PDB entry 6ICX | X-ray diffraction, 2.40 A resolution | chains A and B

[Chain A]
Name: Hemagglutinin HA1 chain
Source organism: Influenza A virus
UniProtKB: R4NN21 (R4NN21_9INFA); residues 1-321 here correspond to UniProt positions 19-339 (UniProt number = residue number + 18)
Amino-acid sequence (321 residues; each row starts with the number of its first residue):
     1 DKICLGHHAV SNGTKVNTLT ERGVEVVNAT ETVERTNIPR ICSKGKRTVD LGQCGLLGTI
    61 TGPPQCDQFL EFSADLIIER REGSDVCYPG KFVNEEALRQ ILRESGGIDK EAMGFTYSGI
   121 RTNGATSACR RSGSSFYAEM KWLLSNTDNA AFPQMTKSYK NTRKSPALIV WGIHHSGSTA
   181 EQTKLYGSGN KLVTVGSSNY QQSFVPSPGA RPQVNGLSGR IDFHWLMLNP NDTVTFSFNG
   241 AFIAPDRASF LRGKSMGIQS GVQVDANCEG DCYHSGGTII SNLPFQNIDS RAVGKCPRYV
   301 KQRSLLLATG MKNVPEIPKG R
Not modelled in the structure: 1-2, 317-321
Cystine bridges: Cys-42/Cys-268, Cys-54/Cys-66, Cys-87/Cys-129, Cys-272/Cys-296
Glycans and other covalent adducts: N-acetylglucosamine (NAG) linked to Asn-28, Asn-231
Sequence notes: engineered mutation Gly-177 (Val195 in R4NN21)

[Chain B]
Name: Hemagglutinin HA2 chain
Source organism: Influenza A virus
UniProtKB: R4NN21 (R4NN21_9INFA); residues 322-498 here correspond to UniProt positions 340-516 (UniProt number = residue number + 18)
Amino-acid sequence (177 residues; row label = number of the first residue in the row):
   322 GLFGAIAGFI ENGWEGLIDG WYGFRHQNAQ GEGTAADYKS TQSAIDQITG KLNRLIEKTN
   382 QQFELIDNEF NEVEKQIGNV INWTRDSITE VWSYNAELLV AMENQHTIDL ADSEMDKLYE
   442 RVKRQLRENA EEDGTGCFEI FHKCDDDCMA SIRNNTYDHS KYREEAMQNR IQIDPVK
Not modelled in the structure: 322-327, 491-498
Cystine bridges: Cys-465/Cys-469
Glycans and other covalent adducts: N-acetylglucosamine (NAG) linked to Asn-403

[Interface between chain A and chain B]
Residue-residue contacts (118):
  Ile-3(A) / Phe-345(B)  hydrophobic
  Ile-3(A) / Cys-458(B)
  Ile-3(A) / Phe-459(B)  hydrogen bond (backbone-backbone)
  Cys-4(A) / Trp-335(B)
  Cys-4(A) / Phe-345(B)
  Cys-4(A) / Arg-346(B)  hydrogen bond (backbone-backbone)
  Cys-4(A) / Cys-458(B)  disulfide
  Leu-5(A) / Ile-331(B)
  Leu-5(A) / Trp-335(B)
  Leu-5(A) / Gly-344(B)
  Leu-5(A) / Leu-439(B)
  Leu-5(A) / Tyr-440(B)  hydrophobic
  Leu-5(A) / Val-443(B)  hydrophobic
  Leu-5(A) / Gly-457(B)
  Gly-6(A) / Trp-335(B)
  Gly-6(A) / Tyr-343(B)
  Gly-6(A) / Gly-344(B)  hydrogen bond (backbone-backbone)
  Gly-6(A) / Met-436(B)
  His-7(A) / Gly-334(B)
  His-7(A) / Trp-335(B)  hydrogen bond (backbone-backbone)
  His-7(A) / Trp-342(B)
  His-7(A) / Tyr-343(B)
  His-7(A) / Met-436(B)
  His-8(A) / Trp-335(B)
  His-8(A) / Leu-338(B)
  His-8(A) / Gly-341(B)
  His-8(A) / Trp-342(B)  hydrogen bond (backbone-backbone)
  Ala-9(A) / Trp-335(B)  hydrogen bond (backbone-backbone)
  Ala-9(A) / Glu-336(B)
  Val-16(A) / Asn-425(B)
  Asn-17(A) / Ala-422(B)
  Asn-17(A) / Asn-425(B)  hydrogen bond (backbone-side chain)
  Thr-18(A) / Ala-422(B)
  Thr-18(A) / Asn-425(B)
  Thr-18(A) / Gln-426(B)  hydrogen bond
  Leu-19(A) / Ala-422(B)  hydrophobic
  Leu-19(A) / Met-423(B)
  Leu-19(A) / Gln-426(B)
  Thr-20(A) / Gln-426(B)
  Val-24(A) / Ile-429(B)  hydrophobic
  Thr-32(A) / Val-421(B)
  Glu-79(A) / Phe-391(B)
  Arg-80(A) / Phe-391(B)
  Arg-81(A) / Glu-390(B)  salt bridge
  Arg-81(A) / Phe-391(B)
  Glu-95(A) / Asn-392(B)  hydrogen bond
  Glu-96(A) / Asp-388(B)
  Glu-96(A) / Asn-389(B)  hydrogen bond
  Glu-96(A) / Val-394(B)
  Arg-99(A) / Asn-389(B)
  Gln-100(A) / Leu-386(B)
  Gln-100(A) / Ile-387(B)
  Arg-103(A) / Asn-389(B)
  Lys-254(A) / Gln-383(B)
  Met-256(A) / Gln-383(B)
  Met-256(A) / Glu-385(B)
  Gly-257(A) / Leu-386(B)
  Gln-259(A) / Leu-386(B)
  Gln-259(A) / Asn-389(B)  hydrogen bond
  Gln-259(A) / Glu-390(B)  hydrogen bond (side chain-backbone)
  Gln-259(A) / Phe-391(B)
  Ser-275(A) / Glu-390(B)  hydrogen bond
  Asn-282(A) / Ile-377(B)
  Asn-282(A) / Glu-378(B)  hydrogen bond (backbone-backbone)
  Asn-282(A) / Lys-379(B)
  Pro-284(A) / Leu-376(B)
  Phe-285(A) / Ala-417(B)  hydrophobic
  Phe-285(A) / Leu-420(B)  hydrophobic
  Ser-290(A) / Arg-406(B)
  Arg-291(A) / Asp-388(B)  salt bridge
  Arg-291(A) / Asn-389(B)
  Arg-291(A) / Glu-390(B)  salt bridge
  Arg-291(A) / Arg-406(B)
  Val-293(A) / Phe-384(B)
  Val-293(A) / Glu-385(B)
  Val-293(A) / Leu-386(B)  hydrophobic
  Gly-294(A) / Gln-382(B)
  Gly-294(A) / Gln-383(B)
  Gly-294(A) / Phe-384(B)  hydrogen bond (backbone-backbone)
  Lys-295(A) / Thr-380(B)
  Lys-295(A) / Asn-381(B)
  Lys-295(A) / Gln-382(B)
  Lys-295(A) / Gln-383(B)
  Arg-298(A) / Trp-413(B)
  Tyr-299(A) / Thr-410(B)
  Tyr-299(A) / Trp-413(B)
  Val-300(A) / Trp-413(B)
  Val-300(A) / Ser-414(B)
  Val-300(A) / Ala-417(B)  hydrophobic
  Lys-301(A) / Thr-410(B)
  Lys-301(A) / Glu-411(B)
  Lys-301(A) / Ser-414(B)  hydrogen bond (backbone-side chain)
  Gln-302(A) / Ser-414(B)  hydrogen bond (side chain-backbone)
  Gln-302(A) / Glu-418(B)  hydrogen bond
  Leu-305(A) / Ala-417(B)  hydrophobic
  Leu-305(A) / Glu-418(B)
  Leu-305(A) / Val-421(B)  hydrophobic
  Leu-306(A) / Val-421(B)
  Leu-306(A) / Asn-425(B)  hydrogen bond (backbone-side chain)
  Leu-307(A) / Leu-373(B)  hydrophobic
  Leu-307(A) / Leu-376(B)  hydrophobic
  Leu-307(A) / Glu-424(B)
  Leu-307(A) / Asn-425(B)
  Ala-308(A) / Asn-425(B)  hydrogen bond (backbone-side chain)
  Ala-308(A) / Thr-428(B)
  Thr-309(A) / Trp-342(B)
  Thr-309(A) / Ile-369(B)
  Thr-309(A) / Leu-373(B)
  Gly-310(A) / Thr-428(B)
  Met-311(A) / Tyr-343(B)  hydrophobic
  Met-311(A) / Ala-432(B)  hydrophobic
  Val-314(A) / Ala-328(B)  hydrophobic
  Val-314(A) / Glu-332(B)
  Val-314(A) / Asn-333(B)
  Val-314(A) / Gly-334(B)  hydrogen bond (backbone-backbone)
  Pro-315(A) / Asn-333(B)
  Pro-315(A) / Glu-336(B)
  Glu-316(A) / Glu-336(B)  hydrogen bond (backbone-side chain)
Interface residues without a listed pair, chain A (58 interface residues in all): Ser-11, Val-26, Ser-255, Ile-258, Ser-260, Leu-283, Cys-296, Lys-312
Interface residues without a listed pair, chain B (63 interface residues in all): His-347, Leu-419, Ile-461, Met-470, Ile-473
Inter-chain disulfides: Cys-4(A)/Cys-458(B)

[Summary]
58 residues of chain A and 63 residues of chain B are in contact; the contacts include 1 disulfide bond, 22
hydrogen bonds and 3 salt bridges. Polar pairs include Arg-81(A)/Glu-390(B), Arg-291(A)/Asp-388(B) and
Arg-291(A)/Glu-390(B). N-acetylglucosamine is covalently linked to Asn-28(A) and Asn-231(A).
Here chain A is Hemagglutinin HA1 chain and chain B is Hemagglutinin HA2 chain, both from Influenza A virus.
Entry 6ICX (Crystal structure of H7 hemagglutinin mutant AH-AGPL (V186G) from the influenza virus
A/Anhui/1/2013 (H7N9)) was determined by X-ray diffraction, deposited together with 6ICW, 6ICY, 6ID2, 6ID3,
6ID5, 6ID8 and 4 further entries.
